PDB entry 8I9L | electron microscopy, 3.18 A resolution | chains B and H of the 6 polymer chains in the assembly

[Chain B]
Protein: Guanine nucleotide-binding protein G(I)/G(S)/G(T) subunit beta-1
Organism: Homo sapiens
UniProt: P62873 (GBB1_HUMAN); residue numbers follow UniProt; this construct covers 2-340
Amino-acid sequence (350 residues; numbered -9 to 340; the number before each row is that of its first residue; numbers below 1 keep their minus sign (Met-9 is residue -9)):
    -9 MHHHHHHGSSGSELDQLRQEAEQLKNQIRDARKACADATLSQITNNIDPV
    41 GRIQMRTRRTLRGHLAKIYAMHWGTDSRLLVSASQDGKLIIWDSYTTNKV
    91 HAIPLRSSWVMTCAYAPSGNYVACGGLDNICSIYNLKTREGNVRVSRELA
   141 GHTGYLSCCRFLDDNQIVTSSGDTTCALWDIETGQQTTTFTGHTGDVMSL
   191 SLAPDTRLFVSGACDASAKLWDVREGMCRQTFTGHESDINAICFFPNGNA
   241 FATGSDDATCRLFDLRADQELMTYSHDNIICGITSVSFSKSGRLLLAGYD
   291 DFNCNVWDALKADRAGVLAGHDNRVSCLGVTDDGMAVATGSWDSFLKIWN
Not modelled in the structure: -9 to 3
Construct notes: initiating methionine (-9); expression tag (-8 to 1)
Curated features (UniProtKB/Swiss-Prot):
  - modified residue: Ser2 (N-acetylserine), His266 (Phosphohistidine)
  - natural variant: Leu30 (L30F: In MRD42; uncertain significance), Arg52 (R52G: In MRD42), Gly64 (G64V: In MRD42), Asp76 (D76E: In MRD42; D76G: In MRD42), Gly77 (G77S: In MRD42), Lys78 (K78R: In MRD42), Ile80 (I80N: In MRD42; I80T: In MRD42), His91 (H91R: In MRD42; uncertain significance), Ala92 (A92T: In MRD42), Pro94 (P94S: In MRD42), Leu95 (L95P: In MRD42), Arg96 (R96L: In MRD42), 5 further natural variant entries in UniProt

[Chain H]
Protein: Antibody fragment - ScFv16
Organism: Mus musculus
Notes: antibody fragment or engineered binder
Amino-acid sequence (248 residues; numbered 1 to 248; the number before each row is that of its first residue):
     1 DVQLVESGGGLVQPGGSRKLSCSASGFAFSSFGMHWVRQAPEKGLEWVAY
    51 ISSGSGTIYYADTVKGRFTISRDDPKNTLFLQMTSLRSEDTAMYYCVRSI
   101 YYYGSSPFDFWGQGTTLTVSSGGGGSGGGGSGGGGSDIVMTQATSSVPVT
   151 PGESVSISCRSSKSLLHSNGNTYLYWFLQRPGQSPQLLIYRMSNLASGVP
   201 DRFSGSGSGTAFTLTISRLEAEDVGVYYCMQHLEYPLTFGAGTKLELK
Not modelled in the structure: 121-134
Disulfide bonds: Cys22-Cys96, Cys159-Cys229

[Chain B / chain H interface]
Residue-residue contacts (11):
  Asp66(B) - Tyr103(H)
  Arg68(B) - Tyr103(H)
  Leu69(B) - Tyr103(H)  hydrophobic
  Val90(B) - Tyr103(H)
  Arg129(B) - Asp1(H)  salt bridge
  Arg129(B) - Val2(H)
  Arg129(B) - Arg98(H)  hydrogen bond (backbone-side chain)
  Glu130(B) - Gly26(H)
  Glu130(B) - Phe27(H)
  Glu130(B) - Ala28(H)  hydrogen bond (backbone-backbone)
  Gly131(B) - Phe32(H)
Other interface residues (no listed pair), chain B (9 interface residues in all): His91, Asn132
Other interface residues (no listed pair), chain H (9 interface residues in all): Tyr102

[In short]
The chain B/chain H interface involves 9 residues from each chain, with 2 hydrogen bonds and 1 salt bridge.
Polar pairs include Arg129(B)-Asp1(H), Arg129(B)-Arg98(H) and Glu130(B)-Ala28(H).
Chain B is Guanine nucleotide-binding protein G(I)/G(S)/G(T) subunit beta-1 (Homo sapiens) and chain H is
Antibody fragment - ScFv16 (Mus musculus); the structure, Structure of C3a-C3aR-Go complex (Composite map),
was determined by electron microscopy together with 8HPT, 8HQC, 8I95, 8I97, 8I9A, 8I9S and 3 further entries
from the same study.
